Entry 7C9X (electron microscopy, 3.40 A resolution); this record covers chains A and B of the 4 polymer chains in the assembly.

# Chain A
Molecule: VP1
Organism: Echovirus E3
UniProtKB: A0A060BKX4 (A0A060BKX4_9ENTO); numbering as in UniProt (aligned over 1-283)
Chain sequence (283 residues; row label = number of the first residue in the row):
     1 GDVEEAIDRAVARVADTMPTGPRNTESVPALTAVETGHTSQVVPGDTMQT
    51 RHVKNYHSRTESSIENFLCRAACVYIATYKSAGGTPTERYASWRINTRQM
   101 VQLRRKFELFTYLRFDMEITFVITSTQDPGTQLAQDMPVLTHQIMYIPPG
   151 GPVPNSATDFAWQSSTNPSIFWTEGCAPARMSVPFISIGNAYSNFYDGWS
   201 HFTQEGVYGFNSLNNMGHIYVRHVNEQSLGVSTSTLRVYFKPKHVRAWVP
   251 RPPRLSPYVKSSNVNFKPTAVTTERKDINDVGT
Disordered / not traced: 1-9
Residues lining bound ligands: sphingosine (SPH): Ile-95, Thr-97, Phe-107, Phe-115, Met-117, Ile-119, Phe-121, Ile-144, Met-145, Tyr-146, Pro-168, Ser-169, Ile-170, Met-181, Val-183, Ile-186, Tyr-192, Asn-194, Asn-214, Met-216, Ile-219, Phe-240

# Chain B
Molecule: VP2
Organism: Echovirus E3
UniProtKB: A0A0K0LDT3 (A0A0K0LDT3_9ENTO); residues 1-261 here correspond to UniProt positions 70-330 (UniProt number = residue number + 69)
Chain sequence (261 residues; row label = number of the first residue in the row):
     1 SPTVEECGFSDRVRSITLGNSTITTQECANVVVGYGVWPSYLQDNEATAE
    51 DQPTQPDVATCRFYTLDSIQWQKESDGWWWKFPEALKNMGLFGQNMEYHY
   101 LGRSGYTIHVQCNASKFHQGCLLVVCVPEAEMGCSDVEREVVAASLSSED
   151 TAKSFSRTESNGQHTVQTVVYNAGMGVGVGNLTIFPHQWINLRTNNSATI
   201 VMPYINSVPMDNMFRHYNFTLMIIPFAKLEYTEQASNYVPITVTVAPMCA
   251 EYNGLRLASHQ
Disordered / not traced: 1-10

# How chain A and chain B interact
Pairs across the interface (99):
  Val-34(A) / Trp-189(B)
  Glu-35(A) / Ala-29(B)
  Glu-35(A) / Gln-188(B)
  Glu-35(A) / Trp-189(B)  hydrogen bond (backbone-backbone)
  Glu-35(A) / Asn-191(B)
  Glu-35(A) / Thr-194(B)  hydrogen bond
  Glu-35(A) / Asn-195(B)
  Thr-36(A) / Ala-29(B)
  Thr-36(A) / Val-32(B)
  Gly-37(A) / His-187(B)
  Thr-111(A) / Glu-129(B)
  Tyr-112(A) / Glu-129(B)  hydrogen bond
  Tyr-112(A) / Ile-205(B)
  Tyr-112(A) / Asn-206(B)
  Tyr-112(A) / Ser-207(B)
  Asn-190(A) / Ser-207(B)
  Asn-190(A) / Pro-209(B)
  Ala-191(A) / Ser-207(B)
  Phe-195(A) / Glu-129(B)
  Phe-195(A) / Glu-131(B)
  Tyr-196(A) / Glu-129(B)
  Tyr-196(A) / Arg-215(B)  hydrogen bond (side chain-backbone)
  Tyr-196(A) / His-216(B)
  Asp-197(A) / Lys-81(B)  salt bridge
  Asp-197(A) / Glu-129(B)  hydrogen bond (backbone-side chain)
  Asp-197(A) / Ala-130(B)
  Asp-197(A) / His-216(B)
  Asp-197(A) / Tyr-217(B)  hydrogen bond (backbone-backbone)
  Asp-197(A) / Thr-220(B)
  Gly-198(A) / Arg-215(B)
  Trp-199(A) / Glu-140(B)
  Trp-199(A) / Val-141(B)
  Trp-199(A) / Val-142(B)
  Trp-199(A) / Ala-143(B)
  Trp-199(A) / Leu-146(B)  hydrophobic
  Trp-199(A) / Arg-215(B)  hydrogen bond (backbone-backbone)
  Trp-199(A) / Tyr-217(B)  hydrogen bond
  Ser-200(A) / Arg-215(B)  hydrogen bond (backbone-side chain)
  His-201(A) / Arg-215(B)
  Phe-202(A) / Tyr-100(B)  hydrophobic
  Phe-202(A) / Asn-212(B)
  Phe-202(A) / Phe-214(B)
  Phe-202(A) / Arg-215(B)
  Gln-204(A) / Glu-84(B)
  Gln-204(A) / Ala-143(B)
  Gln-204(A) / Phe-214(B)  hydrogen bond (side chain-backbone)
  Gln-204(A) / Tyr-217(B)
  Gly-206(A) / Glu-140(B)
  Val-207(A) / Glu-140(B)
  Tyr-208(A) / Ala-130(B)
  Tyr-208(A) / Glu-131(B)
  Tyr-208(A) / Met-132(B)  hydrogen bond (side chain-backbone)
  Tyr-208(A) / Glu-140(B)  hydrogen bond (backbone-side chain)
  Tyr-208(A) / Val-141(B)  hydrophobic
  Tyr-208(A) / Leu-146(B)  hydrophobic
  Gly-209(A) / Glu-131(B)
  Phe-210(A) / Glu-131(B)
  Val-249(A) / Tyr-35(B)
  Val-249(A) / Pro-128(B)  hydrophobic
  Val-249(A) / Ile-205(B)  hydrophobic
  Pro-250(A) / Ile-184(B)
  Pro-250(A) / Phe-185(B)
  Arg-251(A) / Val-127(B)
  Arg-251(A) / Pro-128(B)  hydrogen bond (side chain-backbone)
  Arg-251(A) / Glu-129(B)  hydrogen bond (side chain-backbone)
  Arg-251(A) / Ile-184(B)
  Arg-251(A) / Phe-185(B)
  Pro-252(A) / Val-177(B)  hydrophobic
  Pro-252(A) / Asn-181(B)
  Pro-252(A) / Ile-184(B)
  Pro-252(A) / Phe-185(B)
  Pro-253(A) / Val-177(B)
  Arg-254(A) / Gly-176(B)
  Leu-255(A) / Asn-172(B)
  Leu-255(A) / Gly-176(B)  hydrogen bond (backbone-backbone)
  Ser-256(A) / Gly-176(B)  hydrogen bond (backbone-backbone)
  Val-259(A) / Val-137(B)  hydrophobic
  Lys-260(A) / Glu-138(B)
  Asn-263(A) / Arg-139(B)  hydrogen bond (side chain-backbone)
  Val-264(A) / Glu-131(B)
  Val-264(A) / Met-132(B)
  Val-264(A) / Gly-133(B)
  Asn-265(A) / Gly-133(B)
  Asn-265(A) / Cys-134(B)
  Asn-265(A) / Val-137(B)
  Asn-265(A) / Arg-139(B)  hydrogen bond (side chain-backbone)
  Phe-266(A) / Val-137(B)
  Phe-266(A) / Gln-167(B)
  Phe-266(A) / Asn-172(B)
  Phe-266(A) / Gly-174(B)
  Phe-266(A) / Met-175(B)
  Phe-266(A) / Gly-176(B)
  Pro-268(A) / Glu-159(B)
  Pro-268(A) / Gln-167(B)
  Pro-268(A) / Val-169(B)  hydrophobic
  Pro-268(A) / Asn-172(B)
  Thr-269(A) / Tyr-171(B)
  Thr-269(A) / Asn-172(B)
  Val-271(A) / Tyr-171(B)  hydrophobic
Also at the interface, not in a pair above, chain A (42 interface residues in all): Gly-189, Ser-193, Lys-267
Also at the interface, not in a pair above, chain B (54 interface residues in all): Asn-30, Asp-136, Gly-178, Val-208

# Overview
The interface between chain A and chain B involves 42 residues on one side and 54 on the other; the contacts
include 18 hydrogen bonds and 1 salt bridge. Among the polar pairs are Asp-197(A)/Lys-81(B),
Glu-35(A)/Thr-194(B) and Tyr-112(A)/Glu-129(B). Bound to chain A: sphingosine.
Here chain A is VP1 and chain B is VP2, both from Echovirus E3. Entry 7C9X (Echovirus 3 F-particle) was
determined by electron microscopy (same publication as 7C9S, 7C9T, 7C9U, 7C9V, 7C9W, 7C9Y and 7C9Z).
